PDB entry 2B8K | X-ray diffraction, 4.15 A resolution (low resolution: residue-level contacts below are approximate; hydrogen-bond / salt-bridge calls are withheld) | chains C and J of the 12 polymer chains in the assembly

[Chain C]
Name: DNA-directed RNA polymerase II 45 kDa polypeptide
From: Saccharomyces cerevisiae
Notes: EC 2.7.7.6
Reference sequence: P16370 (RPB3_YEAST); numbering as in UniProt (aligned over 1-318)
Amino-acid sequence (318 residues; each row starts with the number of its first residue):
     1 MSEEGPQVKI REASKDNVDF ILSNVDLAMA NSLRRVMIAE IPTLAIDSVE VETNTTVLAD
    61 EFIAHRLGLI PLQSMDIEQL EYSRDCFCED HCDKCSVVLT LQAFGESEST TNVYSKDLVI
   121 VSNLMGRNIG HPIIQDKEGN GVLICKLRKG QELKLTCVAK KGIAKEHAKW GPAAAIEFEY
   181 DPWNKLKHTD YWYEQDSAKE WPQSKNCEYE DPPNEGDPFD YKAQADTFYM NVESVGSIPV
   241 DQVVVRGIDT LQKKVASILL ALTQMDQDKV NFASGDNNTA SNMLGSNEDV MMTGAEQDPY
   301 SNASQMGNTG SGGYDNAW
Not modelled in the structure: 1-2, 269-318
UniProt features mapped onto this chain:
  - binding site (Zn(2+)): Cys-86, Cys-88, Cys-92, Cys-95
  - modified residue: Ser-2 (N-acetylserine)
  - natural variant: Ala-30 (A30D: In mutant RPB3-1)
  - mutagenesis: Lys-9 (K9E: Transcript termination readthrough)
Metal / ion sites: Zn2+: Cys-88, Cys-92

[Chain J]
Name: DNA-directed RNA polymerases I/II/III subunit 10
From: Saccharomyces cerevisiae
Notes: EC 2.7.7.6
Reference sequence: P22139 (RPB10_YEAST); residues 1-70 here = UniProt positions 1-70
Amino-acid sequence (70 residues; each row starts with the number of its first residue):
     1 MIVPVRCFSC GKVVGDKWES YLNLLQEDEL DEGTALSRLG LKRYCCRRMI LTHVDLIEKF
    61 LRYNPLEKRD
Not modelled in the structure: 66-70
UniProt features mapped onto this chain:
  - binding site (Zn(2+)): Cys-7, Cys-10, Cys-45, Cys-46
  - cross-link: Lys-59 (Glycyl lysine isopeptide (Lys-Gly) (interchain with G-Cter in ubiquitin))
Metal / ion sites: Zn2+: Cys-7, Cys-10, Cys-45, Cys-46

[Interface between chain C and chain J]
Residue-residue contacts (40):
  Thr-55(C) / Pro-65(J)
  Val-57(C) / Phe-60(J)
  Phe-62(C) / Met-1(J)
  Arg-66(C) / Ile-2(J)
  Arg-66(C) / Val-3(J)
  Arg-66(C) / Val-5(J)
  Leu-69(C) / Val-5(J)
  Leu-69(C) / Arg-6(J)
  Asn-112(C) / Glu-19(J)
  Tyr-114(C) / Glu-19(J)
  Asp-136(C) / Asp-16(J)
  Gly-141(C) / Asp-16(J)
  Val-142(C) / Val-5(J)
  Val-142(C) / Gly-15(J)
  Val-142(C) / Asp-16(J)
  Leu-143(C) / Gly-15(J)
  Ile-144(C) / Ile-2(J)
  Cys-145(C) / Ile-2(J)
  Lys-146(C) / Asp-55(J)
  Lys-146(C) / Ile-57(J)
  Lys-146(C) / Glu-58(J)
  Lys-146(C) / Leu-61(J)
  Leu-147(C) / Leu-61(J)
  Arg-148(C) / Leu-61(J)
  Arg-148(C) / Arg-62(J)
  Arg-148(C) / Tyr-63(J)
  Arg-148(C) / Asn-64(J)
  Gln-151(C) / Pro-65(J)
  Lys-169(C) / Arg-6(J)
  Gly-171(C) / Arg-6(J)
  Ala-174(C) / Cys-10(J)
  Ala-174(C) / Gly-11(J)
  Ala-174(C) / Lys-12(J)
  Ala-174(C) / Arg-43(J)
  Ala-175(C) / Arg-43(J)
  Glu-177(C) / Lys-42(J)
  Glu-233(C) / Lys-12(J)
  Glu-233(C) / Arg-43(J)
  Val-235(C) / Arg-6(J)
  Val-235(C) / Val-13(J)
Interface residues without a listed pair, chain C (29 interface residues in all): Leu-58, Ile-70, Pro-71, Thr-110, Lys-149
Interface residues without a listed pair, chain J (25 interface residues in all): Pro-4, Trp-18

[Summary]
The interface between chain C and chain J involves 29 residues on one side and 25 on the other. Curated
annotation (UniProt) lists 4 Zn2+-binding residues and one mutagenesis site on chain C; 4 Zn2+-binding
residues on chain J.
Chain C is DNA-directed RNA polymerase II 45 kDa polypeptide and chain J is DNA-directed RNA polymerases
I/II/III subunit 10, both from Saccharomyces cerevisiae; the structure, 12-subunit RNA Polymerase II, was
determined by X-ray diffraction.
